PDB entry 6F07 | electron microscopy, 3.60 A resolution | chains B and D of the 3 polymer chains in the assembly

[Chain B]
Molecule: Centromere DNA-binding protein complex CBF3 subunit B
From: Saccharomyces cerevisiae
UniProt: P40969 (CBF3B_YEAST); numbering as in UniProt (aligned over 1-608)
Sequence (620 residues; row label = number of the first residue in the row):
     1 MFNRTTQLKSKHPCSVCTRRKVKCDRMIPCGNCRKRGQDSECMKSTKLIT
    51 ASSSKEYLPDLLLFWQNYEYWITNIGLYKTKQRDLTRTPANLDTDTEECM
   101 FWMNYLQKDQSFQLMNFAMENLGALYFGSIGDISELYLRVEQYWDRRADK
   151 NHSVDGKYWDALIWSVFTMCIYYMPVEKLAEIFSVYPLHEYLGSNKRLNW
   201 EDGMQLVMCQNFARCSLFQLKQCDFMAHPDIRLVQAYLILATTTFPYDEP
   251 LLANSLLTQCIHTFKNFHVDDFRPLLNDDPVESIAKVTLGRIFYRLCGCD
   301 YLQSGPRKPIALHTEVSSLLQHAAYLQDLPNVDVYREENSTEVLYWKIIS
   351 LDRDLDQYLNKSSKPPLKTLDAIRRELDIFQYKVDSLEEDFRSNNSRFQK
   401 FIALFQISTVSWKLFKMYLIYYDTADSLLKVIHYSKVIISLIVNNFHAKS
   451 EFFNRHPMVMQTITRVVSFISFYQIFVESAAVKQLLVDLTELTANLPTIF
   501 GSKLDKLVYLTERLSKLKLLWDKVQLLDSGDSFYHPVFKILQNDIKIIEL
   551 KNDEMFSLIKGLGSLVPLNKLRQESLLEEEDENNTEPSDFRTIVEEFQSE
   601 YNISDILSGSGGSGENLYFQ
Unresolved in the structure: 1-2, 321-333, 570-587, 609-620
Differences from the reference sequence: expression tag (609-620)
Disulfides: Cys-99/Cys-215
Metal / ion sites: Zn2+ site 1: Cys-14, Cys-24; Zn2+ site 2: Cys-14, Cys-30, Cys-33, Cys-42
Swiss-Prot annotation at these positions:
  - DNA-binding region: Cys-14 to Cys-42 (Zn(2)-C6 fungal-type)
  - modified residue: Ser-575 (Phosphoserine)

[Chain D]
Molecule: Suppressor of kinetochore protein 1
From: Saccharomyces cerevisiae
UniProt: P52286 (SKP1_YEAST); residue numbers follow UniProt; this construct covers 1-194
Sequence (194 residues; each row starts with the number of its first residue):
     1 MVTSNVVLVSGEGERFTVDKKIAERSLLLKNYLNDMHDSNLQNNSDSESD
    51 SDSETNHKSKDNNNGDDDDEDDDEIVMPVPNVRSSVLQKVIEWAEHHRDS
   101 NFPDEDDDDSRKSAPVDSWDREFLKVDQEMLYEIILAANYLNIKPLLDAG
   151 CKVVAEMIRGRSPEEIRRTFNIVNDFTPEEEAAIRRENEWAEDR
Unresolved in the structure: 1-2, 36-74, 171-174, 188-194
Reported in the primary citation:
  - conformationally variable residues (order/disorder transition): Glu-105 to Lys-112

[Interface between chain B and chain D]
Contacting residue pairs (18; chain B residue first):
  Lys-11(B) / Asp-175(D)
  Lys-11(B) / Phe-176(D)
  His-12(B) / Asp-175(D)  hydrogen bond (side chain-backbone)
  His-12(B) / Phe-176(D)  hydrogen bond (side chain-backbone)
  His-12(B) / Thr-177(D)  hydrogen bond (side chain-backbone)
  Pro-13(B) / Phe-176(D)
  Arg-374(B) / Asn-139(D)
  Arg-375(B) / Asp-106(D)
  Ile-379(B) / Glu-105(D)
  Gln-381(B) / Asn-31(D)  hydrogen bond
  Tyr-382(B) / Lys-30(D)
  Asp-385(B) / Asn-31(D)
  Asp-385(B) / Asn-34(D)
  Asp-426(B) / Asn-81(D)  hydrogen bond
  Leu-429(B) / Pro-80(D)  hydrophobic
  Lys-430(B) / Tyr-140(D)
  His-433(B) / Leu-28(D)
  His-433(B) / Tyr-32(D)
Interface residues without a listed pair, chain B (18 interface residues in all): Cys-14, Asp-378, Leu-404, Ala-425, Val-437
Interface residues without a listed pair, chain D (17 interface residues in all): Asp-35, Leu-136, Asn-142
The authors on this interface:
  - interface residues, chain D: Asn-139(D), Tyr-140(D)

[Overview]
Chain B and chain D form an interface of 18 and 17 residues respectively; the contacts include 5 hydrogen
bonds. Polar pairs include His-12(B)/Asp-175(D), His-12(B)/Phe-176(D) and His-12(B)/Thr-177(D). Cys-14(B) and
Cys-24(B) form the Zn2+ site 1. Cys-14(B), Cys-30(B), Cys-33(B) and Cys-42(B) coordinate Zn2+ site 2. From the
paper: interface residues Asn-139(D) and Tyr-140(D); conformational variability at Glu-105(D).
Chain B is Centromere DNA-binding protein complex CBF3 subunit B and chain D is Suppressor of kinetochore
protein 1, both from Saccharomyces cerevisiae; the structure, CBF3 Core Complex, was determined by electron
microscopy.
